Entry 8J5Y (electron microscopy, 3.07 A resolution); this record covers chains A and D of the 4 polymer chains in the assembly.

[Chain A]
Molecule: Polynucleotide 5'-hydroxyl-kinase GRC3
Source organism: Saccharomyces cerevisiae
UniProt: A0A8H4BWT6 (A0A8H4BWT6_YEASX); numbering as in UniProt (aligned over 1-632)
Sequence (632 residues; row label = number of the first residue in the row):
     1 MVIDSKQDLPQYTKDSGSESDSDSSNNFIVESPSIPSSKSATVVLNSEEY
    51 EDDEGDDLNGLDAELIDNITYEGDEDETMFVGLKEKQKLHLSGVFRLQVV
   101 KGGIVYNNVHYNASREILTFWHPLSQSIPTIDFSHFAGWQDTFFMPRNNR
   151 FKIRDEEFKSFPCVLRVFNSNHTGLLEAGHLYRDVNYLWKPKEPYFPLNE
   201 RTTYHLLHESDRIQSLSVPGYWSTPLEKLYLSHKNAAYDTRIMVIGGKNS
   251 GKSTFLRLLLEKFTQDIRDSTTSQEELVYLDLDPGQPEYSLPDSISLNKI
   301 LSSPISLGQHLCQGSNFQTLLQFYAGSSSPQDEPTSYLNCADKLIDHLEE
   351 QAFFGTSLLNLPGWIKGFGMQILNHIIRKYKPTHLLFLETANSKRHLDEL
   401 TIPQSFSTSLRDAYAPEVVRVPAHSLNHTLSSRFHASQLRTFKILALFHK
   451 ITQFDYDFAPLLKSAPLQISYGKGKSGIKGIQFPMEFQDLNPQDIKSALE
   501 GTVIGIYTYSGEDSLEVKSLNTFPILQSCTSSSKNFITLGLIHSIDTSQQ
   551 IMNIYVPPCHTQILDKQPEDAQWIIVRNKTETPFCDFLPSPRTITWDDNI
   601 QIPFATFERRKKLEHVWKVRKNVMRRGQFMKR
Unresolved in the structure: 1-64, 140-164, 619-632

[Chain D]
Molecule: LAS1 isoform 1
Source organism: Saccharomyces cerevisiae
UniProt: A0A8H4C0L4 (A0A8H4C0L4_YEASX); residues 1-502 here = UniProt positions 1-502
Sequence (502 residues; each row starts with the number of its first residue):
     1 MIPPRIVPWRDFAELEELKLWFYPKSKGTIEDKRQRAVQRVQSYRLKGSQ
    51 YLPHVVDSTAQITCAVLLDEKEACLGVHQDSIPIRLSYVMALIRFVNGLL
   101 DPTQQSQFAIPLHTLAAKIGLPSWFVDLRHWGTHERDLPGLEMLRWAANE
   151 ALSWLYDHYWNDEELEDDRDDDDDDDDTGYGYRRNDKLEKYMESLTKTLD
   201 KWKRLRNEFLEYKWVWENANDSLITSSNFSGDNLVNYDAEKRKSSHASSS
   251 ETMIRENLRQWQELWKLSIYHNVVLEKFFNNYDPLLLKVLMLNLNNFDWK
   301 VIEWVARNYRTQQDDSNITTILKRKFNAWKELQKRLLDVIINNLNNKNFK
   351 NKWQNWEKLIDENASYLILYFCQSMLAKLETEKITGNSWRNKKRRKQIDS
   401 TVEIEAKLKENIDNLSLRFNEGEIKLYDFIPAEKDSVPLKKEVSPALKAD
   451 TNDILGDLASLKQRMSSFGTVGKKNKQEENRATPVKNWSRVQNWKPKPFG
   501 VL
Unresolved in the structure: 1, 168-502
Reported in the primary citation:
  - catalytic residues: Arg129, His130, His134

[Chain A / chain D interface]
Pairs across the interface - 26 pairs, chain A then chain D:
  Gln331(A) with Met143(D)
  Asp332(A) with Gly140(D)
  Pro334(A) with Glu142(D); Met143(D), hydrophobic
  Thr335(A) with Glu142(D), hydrogen bond
  Lys366(A) with Asp127(D)
  Gly367(A) with Trp124(D)
  Phe368(A) with Trp124(D), hydrophobic; Met143(D), hydrophobic; Trp146(D)
  Gln371(A) with Trp124(D)
  Arg395(A) with His113(D); Ser123(D)
  His396(A) with Ser123(D), hydrogen bond
  Glu486(A) with Arg85(D); Leu141(D)
  Gln488(A) with Val77(D), hydrogen bond (side chain-backbone); His78(D), hydrogen bond (side chain-backbone); Ser81(D), hydrogen bond
  Asp489(A) with Gln79(D)
  Val616(A) with Arg136(D)
  Trp617(A) with Thr133(D); His134(D); Glu135(D); Arg136(D), hydrogen bond (backbone-side chain)
  Lys618(A) with Arg136(D)
Other interface residues (no listed pair), chain A (19 interface residues in all): Glu333, Met485, Lys579
Other interface residues (no listed pair), chain D (20 interface residues in all): Asp80, Asp137

[In short]
The interface between chain A and chain D involves 19 residues on one side and 20 on the other, with 6
hydrogen bonds. Among the polar pairs are Thr335(A)-Glu142(D), His396(A)-Ser123(D) and Gln488(A)-Val77(D).
From the paper: catalytic residues Arg129(D), His130(D) and His134(D).
Here chain A is Polynucleotide 5'-hydroxyl-kinase GRC3 and chain D is LAS1 isoform 1, both from Saccharomyces
cerevisiae. Entry 8J5Y (Structural and mechanistic insight into ribosomal ITS2 RNA processing by
nuclease-kinase machinery) was determined by electron microscopy, deposited together with 8J60, 7Y16, 7Y17 and
7Y18.
